Entry 1F7L (X-ray diffraction, 1.50 A resolution); this record covers chain A.

# Chain A
Protein: Holo-(acyl carrier protein) synthase
From: Bacillus subtilis
Notes: EC 2.7.8.7
UniProt: P96618 (ACPS_BACSU); numbering as in UniProt (aligned over 1-121)
Sequence (121 residues; row label = number of the first residue in the row):
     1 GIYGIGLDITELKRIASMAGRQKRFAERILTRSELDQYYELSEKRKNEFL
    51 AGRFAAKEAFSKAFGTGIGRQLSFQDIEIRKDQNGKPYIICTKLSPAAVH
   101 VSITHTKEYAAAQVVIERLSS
Not modelled in the structure: 119-121
Sequence notes: engineered mutation Gly1 (Met in P96618), Pro96 (Gln in P96618)
Swiss-Prot annotation at these positions:
  - binding site (Mg(2+)): Asp8, Glu58
  - mutagenesis: Ile2 (I2A: 6% of wild-type activity), Ile5 (I5R: Loss of activity; no trimer formation), Gln113 (Q113E: 14% of wild-type activity; Q113R: Loss of activity; no trimer formation)
Ion coordination: Ca2+ site 1: Asp8, Glu58 (together with coenzyme A); Ca2+ site 2 near Glu108 (its only coordinating residue here)
Ligand contacts: coenzyme A (COA): Asp8, Arg14, Met18, Phe25, Arg28, Ile29, Arg53, Phe54, Glu58, Ser61, Lys62, Gly65, Thr66, Gly67, Ile68, Phe74, Asn84, Gly85, Lys86, Pro87, Ile103, Thr104, His105
Reported in the primary citation:
  - binding site for coenzyme A: Met18, Phe25, Arg28, Ile29, Arg53, Phe54, Lys62 to Arg70, Phe74, His105
  - Ca2+ coordination: Asp8, Glu58
  - catalytic residues: Asp8, Glu58
  - contacts within the chain: Glu34-Lys57 (salt bridge)
  - catalytic residues: Lys62, His105 (proposed by the authors, not directly observed)
  - mutagenesis - I2A, Q113E: decreased catalytic activity
  - mutagenesis - I5R, Q113R: abolished catalytic activity
  - mutagenesis - I5R: decreased expression

# In short
Chain A binds coenzyme A. The Ca2+ site 1 is built by Asp8 and Glu58. Curated annotation (UniProt) lists
Mg2+-binding residues Asp8 and Glu58 and 3 mutagenesis sites. The paper reports catalytic residues Asp8, Glu58
and Lys62 among others; I2A and Q113E reduce catalytic activity; 4 substitutions were tested in all.
Chain A is Holo-(acyl carrier protein) synthase (Bacillus subtilis); the structure, Holo-(acyl carrier
protein) synthase in complex with coenzyme A at 1.5A, was determined by X-ray diffraction together with 1F80
and 1F7T from the same study.
